7PY3 - chains C and R of the 9 polymer chains in the assembly; structure by electron microscopy, 3.80 A resolution.

Chain C:
Name: DNA-directed RNA polymerase subunit beta
Organism: Escherichia coli
Notes: EC 2.7.7.6
Reference sequence: P0A8V4 (RPOB_ECO57); residues 1-1342 here = UniProt positions 1-1342
Sequence (1342 residues; row label = number of the first residue in the row):
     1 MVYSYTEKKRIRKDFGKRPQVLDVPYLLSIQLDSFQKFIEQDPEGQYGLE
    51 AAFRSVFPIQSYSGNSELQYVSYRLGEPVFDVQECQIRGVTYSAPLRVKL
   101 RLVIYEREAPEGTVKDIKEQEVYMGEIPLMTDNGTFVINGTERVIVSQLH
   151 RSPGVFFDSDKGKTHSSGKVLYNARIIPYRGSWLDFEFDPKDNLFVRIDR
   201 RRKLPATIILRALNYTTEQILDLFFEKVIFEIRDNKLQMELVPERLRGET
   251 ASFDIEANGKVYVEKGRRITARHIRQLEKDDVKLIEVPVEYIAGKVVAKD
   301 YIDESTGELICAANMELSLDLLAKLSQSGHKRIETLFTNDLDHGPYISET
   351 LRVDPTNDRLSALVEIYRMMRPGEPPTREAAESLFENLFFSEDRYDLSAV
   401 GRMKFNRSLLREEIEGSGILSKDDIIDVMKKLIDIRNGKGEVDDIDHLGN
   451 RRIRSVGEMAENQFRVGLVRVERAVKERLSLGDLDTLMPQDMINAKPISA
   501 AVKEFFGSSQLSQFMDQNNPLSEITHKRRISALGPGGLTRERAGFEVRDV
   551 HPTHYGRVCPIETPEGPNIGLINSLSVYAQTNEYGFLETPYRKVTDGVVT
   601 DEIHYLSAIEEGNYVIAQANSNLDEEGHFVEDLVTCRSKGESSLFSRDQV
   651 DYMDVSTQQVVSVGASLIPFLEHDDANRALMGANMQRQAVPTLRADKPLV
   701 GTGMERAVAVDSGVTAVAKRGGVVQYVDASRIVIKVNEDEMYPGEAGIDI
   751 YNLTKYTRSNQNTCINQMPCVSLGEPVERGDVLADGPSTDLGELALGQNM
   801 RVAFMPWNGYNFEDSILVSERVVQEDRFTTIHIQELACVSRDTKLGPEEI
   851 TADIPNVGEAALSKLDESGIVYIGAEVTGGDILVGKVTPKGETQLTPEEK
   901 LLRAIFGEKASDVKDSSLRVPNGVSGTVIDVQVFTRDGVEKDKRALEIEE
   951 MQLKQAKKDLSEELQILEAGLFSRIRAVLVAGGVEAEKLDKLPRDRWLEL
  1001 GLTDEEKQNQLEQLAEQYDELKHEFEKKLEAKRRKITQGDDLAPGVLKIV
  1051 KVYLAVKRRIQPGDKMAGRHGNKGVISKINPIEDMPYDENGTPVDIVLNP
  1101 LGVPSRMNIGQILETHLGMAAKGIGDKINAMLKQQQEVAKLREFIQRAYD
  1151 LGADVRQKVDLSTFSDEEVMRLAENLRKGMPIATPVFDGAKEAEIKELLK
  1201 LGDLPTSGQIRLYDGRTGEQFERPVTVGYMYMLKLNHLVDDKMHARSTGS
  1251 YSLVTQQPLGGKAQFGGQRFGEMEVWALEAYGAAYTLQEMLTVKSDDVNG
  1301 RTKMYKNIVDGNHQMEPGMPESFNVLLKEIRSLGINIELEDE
Not modelled in the structure: 1
Swiss-Prot annotation at these positions:
  - modified residue (N6-acetyllysine): Lys1022, Lys1200

Chain R:
Molecule: 14-nt RNA strand
Sequence (14 nucleotides; each row starts with the number of its first residue):
     1 GAGUCCGCGGCGCG
Not modelled in the structure: 1-3
Bound ions: Mg2+: G14 (shared with 3 residues of chain D)

Interface between chain C and chain R:
Pairs across the interface - 19 pairs, chain C then chain R:
  Gln510(C) - G9(R)  phosphate contact
  Gln510(C) - G10(R)  sugar contact
  Gln513(C) - G10(R)  hydrogen bond to the sugar
  Gln513(C) - C11(R)  sugar contact
  Arg540(C) - G10(R)  salt bridge to the phosphate
  Arg540(C) - C11(R)  salt bridge to the phosphate
  Pro564(C) - G12(R)  phosphate contact
  Glu565(C) - C13(R)  phosphate contact
  Asn684(C) - C13(R)  phosphate contact
  Met685(C) - G14(R)  phosphate contact
  Arg687(C) - G12(R)  salt bridge to the phosphate
  Gln688(C) - G12(R)  hydrogen bond to the sugar
  Lys1065(C) - C13(R)  sugar contact
  Lys1073(C) - G14(R)  salt bridge to the phosphate
  His1237(C) - G12(R)  sugar contact
  His1237(C) - C13(R)  sugar contact
  Ser1252(C) - C6(R)  phosphate contact
  Leu1253(C) - C5(R)  base contact
  Gln1264(C) - U4(R)  hydrogen bond to the base
Also at the interface, not in a pair above, chain C (19 interface residues in all): Asp516, Asn568, Ser1250, Leu1259

Overview:
19 residues of chain C face 9 of chain R across their interface; the contacts include 3 hydrogen bonds and 4
salt bridges. Polar pairs include Gln1264(C)-U4(R), Gln513(C)-G10(R) and Gln688(C)-G12(R).
Here chain C is DNA-directed RNA polymerase subunit beta (Escherichia coli) and chain R is a 14-nt RNA strand.
Entry 7PY3 (CryoEM structure of E.coli RNA polymerase elongation complex bound to NusA (the consensus
NusA-EC)) was determined by electron microscopy (same publication as 7PY0, 7PY1, 7PY5, 7PY6, 7PY7, 7PY8 and 4
further entries).
